Entry 4RC5 (X-ray diffraction, 2.30 A resolution); this record covers chain A.

Chain A:
Name: Aldehyde decarbonylase
Source organism: Synechococcus elongatus PCC 7942
Notes: EC 4.1.99.5
UniProtKB: Q54764 (ALDEC_SYNE7); numbering as in UniProt (aligned over 11-231)
Sequence (221 residues; row label = number of the first residue in the row):
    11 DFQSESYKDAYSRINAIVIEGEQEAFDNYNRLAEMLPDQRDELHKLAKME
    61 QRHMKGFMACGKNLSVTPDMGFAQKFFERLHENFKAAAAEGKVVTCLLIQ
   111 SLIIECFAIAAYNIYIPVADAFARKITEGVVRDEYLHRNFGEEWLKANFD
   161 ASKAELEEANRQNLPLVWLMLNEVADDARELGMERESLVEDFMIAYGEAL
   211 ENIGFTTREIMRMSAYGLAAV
Metal / ion sites: Fe2+ site 1: Glu32, Glu60, His63; Fe2+ site 2: Glu60, Glu115, His147 (together with hexadecan-1-ol)
Small-molecule neighbours: hexadecan-1-ol (PL3): Tyr21, Ile24, Ile27, Val28, Gly31, Glu32, Ala35, Glu60, Phe67, Phe87, Gln110, Ile114, Glu115, Phe117, Ala118, Ala121, Tyr122, Tyr125, Glu144, Val184, Met193
Swiss-Prot annotation at these positions:
  - binding site (Fe cation): Glu32, Glu60, His63, Glu115, His147
What the authors report for this chain:
  - Fe2+ coordination: Glu32, Glu60, His63, Glu115, His147
  - conformationally variable residues (side-chain flip): Glu144
  - contacts within the chain: Tyr21-Tyr125 (hydrogen bond)
  - mutagenesis - E144A: decreased catalytic activity
  - mutagenesis - E144A: unchanged binding to iron
  - catalytic residues: Glu144

Overview:
Ligands of chain A: hexadecan-1-ol. Glu32, Glu60 and His63 form the Fe2+ site 1. Glu60, Glu115 and His147 form
the Fe2+ site 2. Curated annotation (UniProt) lists 5 Fe cation-binding residues. From the paper: the
catalytic residue Glu144; E144A reduces catalytic activity.
Chain A is Aldehyde decarbonylase (Synechococcus elongatus PCC 7942); the structure, Crystal structure of
cyanobacterial aldehyde-deformylating oxygenase, was determined by X-ray diffraction together with 4QUW, 4RC6,
4RC7 and 4RC8 from the same study.
